PDB entry 1ZGV | X-ray diffraction, 2.20 A resolution | chains A and B

Chain A:
Protein: Thrombin
Source organism: Homo sapiens
Notes: EC 3.4.21.5; fragment: alpha-thrombin
UniProtKB: P00734 (THRB_HUMAN); the construct lacks a stretch of the UniProt sequence and is renumbered around it, so the offset changes along the chain: 1-14 = UniProt 336-349; 15-36 = UniProt 363-384; 37-60 = UniProt 386-409; 61-77 = UniProt 419-435; 8 more segments
Amino-acid sequence (287 residues; row label = number of the first residue in the row; note: 4 numbers in that range are skipped by the numbering (no residue carries them; nothing is unmodelled there); a row labelled like 14A-14M holds insertion residues (14A, then the next letters in order)):
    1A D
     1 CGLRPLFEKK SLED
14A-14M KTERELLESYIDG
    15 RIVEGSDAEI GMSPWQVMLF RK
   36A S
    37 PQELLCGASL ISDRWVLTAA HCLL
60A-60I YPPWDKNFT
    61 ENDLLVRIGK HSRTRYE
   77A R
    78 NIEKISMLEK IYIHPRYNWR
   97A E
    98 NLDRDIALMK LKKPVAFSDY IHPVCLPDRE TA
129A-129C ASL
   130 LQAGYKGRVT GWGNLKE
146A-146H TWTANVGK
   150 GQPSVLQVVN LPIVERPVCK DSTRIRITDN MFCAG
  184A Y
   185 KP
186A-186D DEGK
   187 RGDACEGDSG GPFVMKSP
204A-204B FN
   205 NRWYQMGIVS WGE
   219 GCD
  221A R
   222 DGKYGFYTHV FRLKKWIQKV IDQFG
Not modelled in the structure: 14L-14M, 15, 146A-146H
Swiss-Prot annotation at these positions:
  - region: Ala183 to Val200 (High affinity receptor-binding region which is also known as the TP508 peptide)
  - active site (Charge relay system): His57, Asp102, Ser195
  - site: Arg15, Ile16 (Cleavage)
  - glycosylation: Asn60G (N-linked (GlcNAc...) (complex) asparagine)
Disulfides: Cys1-Cys122, Cys42-Cys58, Cys168-Cys182, Cys191-Cys220
Small-molecule neighbours: 501 (N7-butyl-N2-(5-chloro-2-methylphenyl)-5-methyl[1,2,4]triazolo[1,5-a]pyrimidine-2,7-diamine): His57, Tyr60A, Trp60D, Glu97A, Asn98, Leu99, Ile174, Asp189, Ala190, Cys191, Glu192, Ser195, Val213, Ser214, Trp215, Gly216, Gly219, Cys220, Gly226, Phe227, Tyr228

Chain B:
Protein: Hirudin
Notes: fragment: Hirugen
UniProtKB: P28511 (ITHK_HIRME); residues 355-364 here correspond to UniProt positions 55-64 (UniProt number = residue number - 300)
Amino-acid sequence (10 residues; numbered 355 to 364; the number before each row is that of its first residue):
   355 DFEEIPEEYL
Modified / non-standard residues: Tyr363 (o-sulfo-l-tyrosine; TYS)
Swiss-Prot annotation at these positions:
  - region: Asp355 to Leu364 (Interaction with fibrinogen-binding exosite of thrombin)
  - modified residue: Tyr363 (Sulfotyrosine)

Interface between chain A and chain B:
Residue-residue contacts (23):
  Phe34(A) with Phe356(B), hydrophobic
  Gln38(A) with Phe356(B); Ile359(B); Leu364(B)
  Glu39(A) with Phe356(B)
  Leu40(A) with Phe356(B)
  Leu65(A) with Ile359(B), hydrophobic; Tyr363(B)
  Arg67(A) with Ile359(B)
  Arg73(A) with Asp355(B), salt bridge; Phe356(B)
  Thr74(A) with Asp355(B); Phe356(B); Glu357(B), hydrogen bond (backbone-backbone)
  Arg75(A) with Asp355(B), salt bridge; Glu357(B)
  Tyr76(A) with Glu357(B); Pro360(B); Tyr363(B)
  Glu80(A) with Tyr363(B)
  Lys81(A) with Tyr363(B)
  Ile82(A) with Tyr363(B)
  Met84(A) with Tyr363(B)
Also at the interface, not in a pair above, chain A (16 interface residues in all): Lys36, Gln151
Also at the interface, not in a pair above, chain B (9 interface residues in all): Glu358, Glu362

In short:
16 residues of chain A and 9 residues of chain B are in contact; the contacts include 1 hydrogen bond and 2
salt bridges. Among the polar pairs are Arg73(A)-Asp355(B), Arg75(A)-Asp355(B) and Thr74(A)-Glu357(B). Ligands
of chain A: compound 501.
Here chain A is Thrombin (Homo sapiens) and chain B is Hirudin. Entry 1ZGV (Thrombin in complex with an
oxazolopyridine inhibitor 2) was determined by X-ray diffraction (same publication as 1ZGI).
